PDB entry 7EA3 | electron microscopy, 4.31 A resolution (low resolution: residue-level contacts below are approximate; hydrogen-bond / salt-bridge calls are withheld) | chains J and K of the 24 polymer chains in the assembly

# Chain J
Protein: Trafficking protein particle complex II-specific subunit 120
From: Saccharomyces cerevisiae (strain ATCC 204508 / S288c)
Reference sequence: Q04183 (TR120_YEAST); numbering as in UniProt (aligned over 1-1289)
Amino-acid sequence (1289 residues; row label = number of the first residue in the row):
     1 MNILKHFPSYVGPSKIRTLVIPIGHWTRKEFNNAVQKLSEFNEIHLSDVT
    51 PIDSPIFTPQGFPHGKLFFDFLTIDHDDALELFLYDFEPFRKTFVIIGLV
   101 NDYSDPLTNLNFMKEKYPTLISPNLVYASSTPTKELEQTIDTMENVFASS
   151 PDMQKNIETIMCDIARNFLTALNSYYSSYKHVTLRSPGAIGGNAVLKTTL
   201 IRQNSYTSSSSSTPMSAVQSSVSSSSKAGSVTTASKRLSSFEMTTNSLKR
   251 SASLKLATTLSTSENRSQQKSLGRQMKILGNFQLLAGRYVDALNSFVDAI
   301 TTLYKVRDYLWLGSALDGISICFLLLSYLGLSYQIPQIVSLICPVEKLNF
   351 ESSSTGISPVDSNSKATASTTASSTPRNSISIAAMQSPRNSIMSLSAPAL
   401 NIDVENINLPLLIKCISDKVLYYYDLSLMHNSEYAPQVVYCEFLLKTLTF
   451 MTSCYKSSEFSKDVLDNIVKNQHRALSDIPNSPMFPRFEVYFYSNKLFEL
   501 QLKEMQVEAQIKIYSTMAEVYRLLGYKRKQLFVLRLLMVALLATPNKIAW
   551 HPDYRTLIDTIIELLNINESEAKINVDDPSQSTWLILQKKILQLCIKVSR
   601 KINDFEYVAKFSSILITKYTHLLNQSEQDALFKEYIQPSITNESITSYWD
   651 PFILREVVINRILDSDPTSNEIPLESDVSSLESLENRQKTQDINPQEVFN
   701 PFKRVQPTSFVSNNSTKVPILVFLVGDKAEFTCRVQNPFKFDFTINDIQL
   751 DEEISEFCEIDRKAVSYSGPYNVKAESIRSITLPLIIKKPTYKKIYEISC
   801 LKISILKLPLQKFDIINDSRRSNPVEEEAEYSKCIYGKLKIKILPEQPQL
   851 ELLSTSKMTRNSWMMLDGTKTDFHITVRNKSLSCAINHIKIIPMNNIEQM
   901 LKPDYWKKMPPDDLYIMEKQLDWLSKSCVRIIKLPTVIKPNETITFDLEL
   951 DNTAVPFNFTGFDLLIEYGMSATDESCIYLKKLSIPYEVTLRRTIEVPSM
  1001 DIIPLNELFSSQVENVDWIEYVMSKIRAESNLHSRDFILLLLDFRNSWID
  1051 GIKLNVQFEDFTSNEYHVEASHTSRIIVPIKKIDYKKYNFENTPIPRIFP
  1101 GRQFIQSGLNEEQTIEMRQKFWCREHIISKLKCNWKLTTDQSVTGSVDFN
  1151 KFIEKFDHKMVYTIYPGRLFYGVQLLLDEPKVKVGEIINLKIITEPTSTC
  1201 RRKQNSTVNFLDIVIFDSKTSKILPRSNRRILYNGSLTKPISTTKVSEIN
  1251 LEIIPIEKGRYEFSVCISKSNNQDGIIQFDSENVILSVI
Disordered / not traced: 1-264, 329-377, 569-582, 674-693, 705-728, 831-856, 935-943
Differences from the reference sequence: conflict Phe1099 (Tyr in Q04183)
UniProt features mapped onto this chain:
  - modified residue (Phosphoserine): Ser379, Ser387

# Chain K
Protein: Trafficking protein particle complex II-specific subunit 65
From: Saccharomyces cerevisiae (strain ATCC 204508 / S288c)
Reference sequence: P32893 (TRS65_YEAST); residue numbers follow UniProt; this construct covers 1-560
Amino-acid sequence (560 residues; row label = number of the first residue in the row):
     1 MECFVPLRCDLDGSNIEQLRQSHLSRKFIIFDEQLNLWLWFQGNSQENKR
    51 FVLQNMIILINEAQVTRTSTIDDYFTQVENNENLWRLKNDCCSKILFKSN
   101 VVMNNGYNNQIKFVFEYKSVDANFNNQDSLQDPQAKYTLDKYSSEEILPS
   151 FEPVYSWSSAATKSSKNTNNHLEKNNRATHRVSSKNSEVHEADVSRNPNT
   201 FTLKLQYPIFSLLNMRLRNISLKSEHCILSSLDFQTSKASEQLTKKFIYP
   251 QEHNSFLKLNFQEISYKLIDGTSQIELDPICPLKVPLTAFSYDSISATFK
   301 LVLLPKSTQPHRVKITLAYELELHPNLKLPVRTSWETEVTLKRSMPISST
   351 SSQYSSNNNNTNHSASFNGAANNVNSGGLANLRLGGVSSSRFSLGAASTT
   401 SLVNSKLSNVKFKFINSNIKVIKGEKFTMRLQIINSSSSPLDLVVYYNNT
   451 INPIPSANNVRNSNGINNCGMNNGTIPNSPLTLENQYQLHNKYRKIAEGI
   501 ILLSNDYKIPVVPPRETYFADLRFIGIMSGYYGTLSGLKVLDLNTNELIE
   551 VGNGASVLIQ
Disordered / not traced: 1-211, 338-400, 455-481, 511-517, 560
UniProt features mapped onto this chain:
  - modified residue (Phosphoserine): Ser393, Ser398

# Interface between chain J and chain K
Pairs across the interface - 44 pairs, chain J then chain K:
  Asp1001(J) with Asn449(K)
  Ile1003(J) with Asn449(K); Glu498(K)
  Pro1004(J) with Glu498(K)
  Leu1005(J) with Ile527(K)
  Asn1006(J) with Met528(K)
  Glu1007(J) with Ile527(K); Met528(K); Ser529(K)
  Phe1009(J) with Ile527(K)
  Ser1010(J) with Lys423(K)
  Gln1012(J) with Glu425(K)
  Val1013(J) with Lys423(K); Glu425(K)
  Asn1015(J) with Glu425(K)
  Val1016(J) with Glu425(K)
  Trp1018(J) with Ile527(K)
  Leu1041(J) with Ile501(K)
  Asp1043(J) with Asn505(K)
  Arg1075(J) with Leu502(K); Leu503(K); Asn505(K)
  Ile1077(J) with Ile501(K); Leu503(K)
  Lys1159(J) with Asn449(K); Thr450(K)
  Asp1212(J) with Leu483(K)
  Val1214(J) with Tyr487(K)
  Phe1216(J) with Tyr487(K); Gln488(K)
  Ser1221(J) with Gln488(K)
  Lys1222(J) with Glu484(K); Gln488(K)
  Ile1223(J) with Glu484(K)
  Ser1264(J) with Tyr487(K)
  Val1265(J) with Tyr487(K)
  Cys1266(J) with Tyr487(K)
  Gln1273(J) with Thr482(K); Leu483(K)
  Phe1279(J) with Gln486(K); Tyr487(K); His490(K)
  Asp1280(J) with Tyr487(K)
  Ser1281(J) with Arg494(K)
Interface residues without a listed pair, chain J (36 interface residues in all): Ser1011, Leu1039, Thr1073, Ile1276, Asn1283
Interface residues without a listed pair, chain K (23 interface residues in all): Ile454, Asn491, Ser504

# Summary
36 residues of chain J face 23 of chain K across their interface.
Chain J is Trafficking protein particle complex II-specific subunit 120 and chain K is Trafficking protein
particle complex II-specific subunit 65, both from Saccharomyces cerevisiae (strain ATCC 204508 / S288c); the
structure, Intact Ypt32-TRAPPII (dimer), was determined by electron microscopy (same publication as 7E2C,
7E2D, 7E8S, 7E8T, 7E93 and 7E94).
